4B40 - chains A and C of the 4 polymer chains in the assembly; structure by X-ray diffraction, 1.93 A resolution.

== Chain A (and C) ==
Molecule: Catalase-phenol oxidase
From: Scytalidium thermophilum
Notes: EC 1.11.1.6; chain C of this document is another copy of the same molecule, construct and numbering; everything in this record applies to it too
Chain sequence (719 residues; row label = number of the first residue in the row; numbers below 1 keep their minus sign (Gly-20 is residue -20)):
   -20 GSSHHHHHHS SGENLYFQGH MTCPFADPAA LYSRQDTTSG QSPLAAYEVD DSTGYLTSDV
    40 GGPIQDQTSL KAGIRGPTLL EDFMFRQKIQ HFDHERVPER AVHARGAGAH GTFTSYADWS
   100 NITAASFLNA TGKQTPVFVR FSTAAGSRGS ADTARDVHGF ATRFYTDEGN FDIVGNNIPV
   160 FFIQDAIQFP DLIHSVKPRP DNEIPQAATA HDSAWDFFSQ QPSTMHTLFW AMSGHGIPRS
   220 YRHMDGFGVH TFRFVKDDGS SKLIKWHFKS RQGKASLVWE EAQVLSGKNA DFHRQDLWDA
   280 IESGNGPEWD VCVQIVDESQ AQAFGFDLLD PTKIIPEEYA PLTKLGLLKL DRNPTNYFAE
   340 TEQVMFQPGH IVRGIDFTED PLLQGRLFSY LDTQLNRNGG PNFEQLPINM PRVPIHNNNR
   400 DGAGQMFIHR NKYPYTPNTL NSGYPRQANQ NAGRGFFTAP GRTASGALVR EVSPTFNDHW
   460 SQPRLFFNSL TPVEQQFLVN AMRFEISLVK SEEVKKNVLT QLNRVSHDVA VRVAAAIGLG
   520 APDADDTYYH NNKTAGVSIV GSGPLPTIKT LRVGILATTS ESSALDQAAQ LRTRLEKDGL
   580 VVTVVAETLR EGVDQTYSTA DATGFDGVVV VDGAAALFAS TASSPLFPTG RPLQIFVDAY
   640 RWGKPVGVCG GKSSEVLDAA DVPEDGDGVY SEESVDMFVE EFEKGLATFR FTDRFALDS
Not modelled in the structure: -20 to 20, 618-621 (chain C: -20 to 20, 619-621, 650-652)
Ion coordination: cis-heme d hydroxychlorin gamma-spirolactone Fe near Tyr369 (its only coordinating residue here)
Ligand contacts:
  - cis-heme d hydroxychlorin gamma-spirolactone (HDD), molecule 1: Ile68, Phe71, Asp72
  - cis-heme d hydroxychlorin gamma-spirolactone (HDD), molecule 2: Arg79, Ala80, Val81, His82, Arg119, Ser121, Gly138, Phe139, Ala140, Val153, Gly154, Asn155, Phe160, Ala165, Phe168, Val228, His229, Val343, Phe345, Leu361, Gly364, Arg365, Ser368, Tyr369, Thr372, Gln373, Arg376

== Interface between chain A and chain C ==
Pairs across the interface - 261 pairs, chain A then chain C:
  Gln44(A) - Arg449(C)
  Asp45(A) - Ile166(C)
  Gln46(A) - Ile166(C)
  Gln46(A) - Gln167(C)
  Gln46(A) - Asp170(C)  hydrogen bond
  Thr47(A) - Asp164(C)
  Thr47(A) - Ile166(C)
  Thr47(A) - Arg449(C)
  Thr47(A) - Glu450(C)
  Thr47(A) - Val451(C)
  Ser48(A) - Asp164(C)  hydrogen bond
  Ser48(A) - Ile166(C)
  Ser48(A) - Val448(C)
  Ser48(A) - Arg449(C)
  Leu49(A) - Leu447(C)
  Leu49(A) - Val448(C)
  Leu49(A) - Arg449(C)
  Lys50(A) - Ala446(C)
  Lys50(A) - Leu447(C)
  Lys50(A) - Val448(C)  hydrogen bond (backbone-backbone)
  Lys50(A) - Glu450(C)  hydrogen bond (side chain-backbone)
  Ala51(A) - Ala443(C)
  Ala51(A) - Leu447(C)  hydrophobic
  Gly52(A) - Ser444(C)
  Gly52(A) - Ala446(C)  hydrogen bond (backbone-backbone)
  Gly52(A) - Val448(C)
  Ile53(A) - Val448(C)
  Ile53(A) - Glu450(C)
  Ile53(A) - Val451(C)
  Ile53(A) - Ser452(C)
  Ile53(A) - Pro453(C)
  Arg54(A) - Ala300(C)
  Arg54(A) - Gln301(C)  hydrogen bond
  Arg54(A) - Asp306(C)  salt bridge
  Arg54(A) - Leu308(C)
  Arg54(A) - Glu358(C)
  Arg54(A) - Ser452(C)
  Gly55(A) - Glu358(C)
  Pro56(A) - Glu358(C)
  Pro56(A) - Gln363(C)
  Thr57(A) - Gln363(C)  hydrogen bond (backbone-side chain)
  Leu58(A) - Leu447(C)  hydrophobic
  Asp61(A) - Arg449(C)  salt bridge
  Met63(A) - Arg449(C)
  Phe64(A) - Ala165(C)  hydrophobic
  Phe64(A) - Ile166(C)  hydrophobic
  Phe64(A) - Gly364(C)
  Phe64(A) - Phe367(C)  hydrophobic
  Arg65(A) - Phe367(C)
  Lys67(A) - Ile166(C)  hydrogen bond (side chain-backbone)
  Lys67(A) - Pro169(C)
  Lys67(A) - Asp170(C)  salt bridge
  Ile68(A) - Ala165(C)
  Ile68(A) - Pro169(C)
  Ile68(A) - Phe367(C)  hydrophobic
  Ile68(A) - Ser368(C)
  Gln69(A) - Phe367(C)
  Gln69(A) - Asp371(C)
  Phe71(A) - Ala80(C)  hydrophobic
  Phe71(A) - Val81(C)  hydrophobic
  Phe71(A) - Phe168(C)  hydrophobic
  Phe71(A) - Pro169(C)  hydrophobic
  Phe71(A) - Ile172(C)  hydrophobic
  Asp72(A) - Phe367(C)
  Asp72(A) - Ser368(C)  hydrogen bond
  Asp72(A) - Asp371(C)
  Asp72(A) - Thr372(C)  hydrogen bond (backbone-side chain)
  Asp72(A) - Asn375(C)
  His73(A) - Asp371(C)  salt bridge
  His73(A) - Leu374(C)
  His73(A) - Asn375(C)
  Glu74(A) - His173(C)  salt bridge
  Arg75(A) - Pro77(C)
  Arg75(A) - Glu78(C)
  Arg75(A) - Ala80(C)  hydrogen bond (side chain-backbone)
  Arg75(A) - Lys176(C)
  Arg75(A) - Asn375(C)
  Val76(A) - Pro77(C)
  Pro77(A) - Arg75(C)
  Pro77(A) - Val76(C)
  Pro77(A) - Pro77(C)
  Glu78(A) - Arg75(C)
  Glu78(A) - Arg127(C)  salt bridge
  Ala80(A) - Phe71(C)  hydrophobic
  Ala80(A) - Arg75(C)  hydrogen bond (backbone-side chain)
  Arg84(A) - Gln185(C)
  Ser126(A) - Arg127(C)  hydrogen bond
  Ser126(A) - Gly128(C)
  Arg127(A) - Glu78(C)  salt bridge
  Arg127(A) - Ser126(C)  hydrogen bond
  Arg127(A) - Arg127(C)
  Arg127(A) - Gly128(C)  hydrogen bond (backbone-backbone)
  Arg127(A) - Glu182(C)  salt bridge
  Gly128(A) - Ser126(C)
  Gly128(A) - Arg127(C)  hydrogen bond (backbone-backbone)
  Gly128(A) - Gly128(C)
  Gly128(A) - Ser129(C)  hydrogen bond (backbone-backbone)
  Gly128(A) - Gln185(C)
  Ser129(A) - Gly128(C)
  Asp164(A) - Thr47(C)
  Asp164(A) - Ser48(C)  hydrogen bond (side chain-backbone)
  Ala165(A) - Phe64(C)  hydrophobic
  Ala165(A) - Ile68(C)
  Ile166(A) - Asp45(C)
  Ile166(A) - Gln46(C)
  Ile166(A) - Thr47(C)
  Ile166(A) - Ser48(C)
  Ile166(A) - Phe64(C)  hydrophobic
  Ile166(A) - Lys67(C)  hydrogen bond (backbone-side chain)
  Gln167(A) - Gln46(C)
  Phe168(A) - Phe71(C)  hydrophobic
  Pro169(A) - Lys67(C)
  Pro169(A) - Ile68(C)
  Pro169(A) - Phe71(C)  hydrophobic
  Asp170(A) - Gln46(C)  hydrogen bond
  Asp170(A) - Lys67(C)  salt bridge
  Ile172(A) - Phe71(C)  hydrophobic
  His173(A) - Glu74(C)  salt bridge
  Lys176(A) - Arg75(C)
  Pro179(A) - Asn335(C)
  Pro179(A) - Tyr336(C)  hydrogen bond (backbone-backbone)
  Asp180(A) - Trp277(C)
  Asp180(A) - Pro333(C)
  Asp180(A) - Thr334(C)
  Asp180(A) - Tyr336(C)  hydrogen bond (backbone-backbone)
  Asn181(A) - Arg273(C)
  Asn181(A) - Trp277(C)
  Asn181(A) - Tyr336(C)
  Glu182(A) - Arg127(C)  salt bridge
  Glu182(A) - Asp270(C)
  Glu182(A) - Arg273(C)  salt bridge
  Glu182(A) - Tyr336(C)  hydrogen bond
  Ile183(A) - Arg273(C)
  Ile183(A) - Gln274(C)
  Pro184(A) - Asp270(C)
  Gln185(A) - Arg84(C)
  Gln185(A) - Gly128(C)
  Gln185(A) - Asp270(C)  hydrogen bond (backbone-side chain)
  Gln200(A) - Gln46(C)
  Glu259(A) - Pro627(C)
  Glu259(A) - Arg630(C)  salt bridge
  Gln262(A) - Gly266(C)
  Gln262(A) - Lys267(C)
  Ser265(A) - Ser265(C)
  Ser265(A) - Gly266(C)  hydrogen bond (side chain-backbone)
  Gly266(A) - Gln262(C)
  Gly266(A) - Ser265(C)  hydrogen bond (backbone-side chain)
  Gly266(A) - Gly266(C)
  Lys267(A) - Gln262(C)  hydrogen bond
  Asp270(A) - Glu182(C)
  Asp270(A) - Ile183(C)
  Asp270(A) - Pro184(C)
  Asp270(A) - Gln185(C)  hydrogen bond (side chain-backbone)
  Arg273(A) - Asn181(C)
  Arg273(A) - Glu182(C)  salt bridge
  Arg273(A) - Ile183(C)
  Gln274(A) - Ile183(C)
  Trp277(A) - Asp180(C)
  Trp277(A) - Asn181(C)
  Ala300(A) - Arg54(C)
  Gln301(A) - Arg54(C)
  Asp306(A) - Arg54(C)  salt bridge
  Leu308(A) - Arg54(C)
  Thr334(A) - Asp180(C)
  Asn335(A) - Pro179(C)
  Tyr336(A) - Pro179(C)  hydrogen bond (backbone-backbone)
  Tyr336(A) - Asp180(C)  hydrogen bond (backbone-backbone)
  Tyr336(A) - Asn181(C)
  Tyr336(A) - Glu182(C)  hydrogen bond
  Glu358(A) - Arg54(C)
  Glu358(A) - Gly55(C)
  Glu358(A) - Pro56(C)
  Gln363(A) - Pro56(C)
  Gln363(A) - Thr57(C)  hydrogen bond (side chain-backbone)
  Gly364(A) - Phe64(C)
  Phe367(A) - Phe64(C)  hydrophobic
  Phe367(A) - Arg65(C)
  Phe367(A) - Ile68(C)  hydrophobic
  Phe367(A) - Gln69(C)
  Phe367(A) - Asp72(C)
  Ser368(A) - Ile68(C)
  Ser368(A) - Asp72(C)  hydrogen bond
  Asp371(A) - Gln69(C)
  Asp371(A) - Asp72(C)
  Asp371(A) - His73(C)  salt bridge
  Thr372(A) - Asp72(C)  hydrogen bond (side chain-backbone)
  Asn375(A) - Asp72(C)
  Asn375(A) - His73(C)
  Asn375(A) - Arg75(C)
  Ala443(A) - Ala51(C)
  Ser444(A) - Gly52(C)
  Ala446(A) - Lys50(C)
  Ala446(A) - Gly52(C)  hydrogen bond (backbone-backbone)
  Leu447(A) - Leu49(C)
  Leu447(A) - Lys50(C)
  Leu447(A) - Ala51(C)  hydrophobic
  Leu447(A) - Leu58(C)  hydrophobic
  Val448(A) - Ser48(C)
  Val448(A) - Leu49(C)
  Val448(A) - Lys50(C)  hydrogen bond (backbone-backbone)
  Val448(A) - Gly52(C)
  Val448(A) - Ile53(C)  hydrophobic
  Arg449(A) - Gln44(C)
  Arg449(A) - Thr47(C)
  Arg449(A) - Ser48(C)
  Arg449(A) - Leu49(C)
  Arg449(A) - Asp61(C)  salt bridge
  Arg449(A) - Met63(C)
  Glu450(A) - Thr47(C)
  Glu450(A) - Lys50(C)  hydrogen bond (backbone-side chain)
  Glu450(A) - Ile53(C)
  Val451(A) - Thr47(C)
  Val451(A) - Ile53(C)
  Ser452(A) - Ile53(C)
  Ser452(A) - Arg54(C)
  Pro453(A) - Ile53(C)
  Asn479(A) - Pro624(C)  hydrogen bond (side chain-backbone)
  Arg482(A) - Pro624(C)
  Arg482(A) - Leu625(C)
  Phe483(A) - Ser597(C)
  Phe483(A) - Thr598(C)
  Ser486(A) - Leu588(C)
  Ser486(A) - Thr598(C)
  Leu487(A) - Thr598(C)
  Ala514(A) - Thr587(C)
  Ala515(A) - Thr587(C)
  Ala515(A) - Leu588(C)  hydrogen bond (backbone-backbone)
  Ala515(A) - Thr595(C)
  Ile516(A) - Leu588(C)
  Gly517(A) - Leu588(C)  hydrogen bond (backbone-backbone)
  Thr587(A) - Ala514(C)
  Thr587(A) - Ala515(C)
  Leu588(A) - Ser486(C)
  Leu588(A) - Ala515(C)  hydrogen bond (backbone-backbone)
  Leu588(A) - Ile516(C)
  Leu588(A) - Gly517(C)  hydrogen bond (backbone-backbone)
  Thr595(A) - Ser486(C)
  Thr595(A) - Ala515(C)
  Ser597(A) - Phe483(C)
  Thr598(A) - Phe483(C)
  Thr598(A) - Ser486(C)
  Thr598(A) - Leu487(C)
  Ser623(A) - Ala695(C)
  Pro624(A) - Asn479(C)  hydrogen bond (backbone-side chain)
  Pro624(A) - Arg482(C)
  Pro624(A) - Ala695(C)
  Pro624(A) - Leu696(C)
  Pro624(A) - Asp697(C)
  Leu625(A) - Arg482(C)
  Leu625(A) - Ala515(C)  hydrophobic
  Pro627(A) - Glu259(C)
  Thr628(A) - Arg640(C)
  Arg630(A) - Glu259(C)  salt bridge
  Gln633(A) - Gln633(C)
  Arg640(A) - Thr628(C)
  Arg640(A) - Gln633(C)
  Ala695(A) - Ser622(C)
  Ala695(A) - Ser623(C)
  Ala695(A) - Pro624(C)
  Leu696(A) - Pro624(C)
  Asp697(A) - Pro624(C)
Interface residues without a listed pair, chain A (128 interface residues in all): Arg79, Val81, Arg178, Ala269, Pro333, Phe337, Pro360, Leu374, Gly445, Thr454, Gln475, Lys494, Ser622, Asp637, Arg693
Interface residues without a listed pair, chain C (125 interface residues in all): Arg79, Arg178, Gln200, Phe337, Pro360, Gly445, Thr454, Gln475, Lys494

== In short ==
The interface between chain A and chain C involves 128 residues on one side and 125 on the other; the contacts
include 43 hydrogen bonds and 18 salt bridges. Polar contacts include Arg54(A)-Asp306(C), Asp61(A)-Arg449(C)
and Lys67(A)-Asp170(C). Bound to chain A: cis-heme d hydroxychlorin gamma-spirolactone.
Chain A and chain C are both Catalase-phenol oxidase (Scytalidium thermophilum); the structure, Probing the
active center of catalase-phenol oxidase from Scytalidium thermophilum, was determined by X-ray diffraction
together with 4B2Y, 4B31 and 4B5K from the same study.
